Entry 1RB5 (X-ray diffraction, 1.90 A resolution); this record covers chains A and B of the 3 polymer chains in the assembly.

== Chain A (and B) ==
Protein: General control protein GCN4
Notes: fragment: leucine-zipper (residues 249-281); chain B of this document is another copy of the same molecule, construct and numbering; everything in this record applies to it too
UniProt: P03069 (GCN4_YEAST); residues 1-33 here correspond to UniProt positions 249-281 (UniProt number = residue number + 248)
Sequence (34 residues; row label = number of the first residue in the row; numbering starts at 0):
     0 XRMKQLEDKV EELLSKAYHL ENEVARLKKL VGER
Construct notes: engineered mutation Ala16 (Asn264 in P03069)
Modified residues: ACE (acetyl group) at position 0
Swiss-Prot annotation at these positions:
  - region: Leu5 to Leu26 (Leucine-zipper)
What the authors report for this chain:
  - self-association interface (contacts with another copy of this molecule); pairs are residue here / residue on that copy: Leu12-Ala16

== Chain A / chain B interface ==
Contacting residue pairs (27; chain A residue first):
  Arg1(A) - Met2(B)
  Arg1(A) - Lys3(B)
  Arg1(A) - Glu6(B)  salt bridge
  Met2(A) - Met2(B)  hydrophobic
  Leu5(A) - Met2(B)  hydrophobic
  Leu5(A) - Leu5(B)
  Leu5(A) - Glu6(B)
  Leu5(A) - Val9(B)  hydrophobic
  Lys8(A) - Val9(B)
  Lys8(A) - Glu10(B)  salt bridge
  Val9(A) - Val9(B)
  Glu11(A) - Leu13(B)
  Leu12(A) - Leu12(B)  hydrophobic
  Leu12(A) - Leu13(B)  hydrophobic
  Lys15(A) - Glu20(B)  salt bridge
  Leu19(A) - Ala16(B)
  Leu19(A) - Leu19(B)  hydrophobic
  Leu19(A) - Glu20(B)
  Leu19(A) - Val23(B)  hydrophobic
  Glu22(A) - Val23(B)
  Glu22(A) - Lys27(B)  salt bridge
  Arg25(A) - Lys27(B)
  Leu26(A) - Leu26(B)  hydrophobic
  Leu26(A) - Lys27(B)
  Leu29(A) - Val30(B)
  Leu29(A) - Glu32(B)
  Val30(A) - Val30(B)  hydrophobic
Also at the interface, not in a pair above, chain A (15 interface residues in all): Arg33

== Overview ==
Chain A and chain B form an interface of 15 and 16 residues respectively, with 4 salt bridges. Polar pairs
include Arg1(A)-Glu6(B), Lys8(A)-Glu10(B) and Lys15(A)-Glu20(B). From the paper: a self-association interface
involving Leu12(A) and Ala16(A).
Chain A and chain B are both General control protein GCN4; the structure, Antiparallel trimer of GCN4-leucine
zipper core mutant as N16A trigonal form, was determined by X-ray diffraction (same publication as 3K7Z, 1RB4
and 1RB6).
